4HGM - chains A and B; structure by X-ray diffraction, 2.34 A resolution.

# Chain A
Protein: Shark V-NAR
From: Squalus acanthias
Sequence (112 residues; numbered 1 to 112; the number before each row is that of its first residue):
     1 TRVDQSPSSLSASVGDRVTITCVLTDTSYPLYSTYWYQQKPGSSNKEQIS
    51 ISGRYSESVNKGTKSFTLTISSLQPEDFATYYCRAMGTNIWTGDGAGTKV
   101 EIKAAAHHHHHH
Not modelled in the structure: 104-112
Cystine bridges: Cys22-Cys83
Reported in the primary citation:
  - contacts within the chain: Val3-Ala85 (hydrophobic contact), Val3-Trp91 (hydrophobic contact), Tyr32-Lys61 (hydrogen bond), Asn60-Thr63

# Chain B
Protein: Serum albumin
From: Homo sapiens
UniProt: P02768 (ALBU_HUMAN); residues 1-585 here correspond to UniProt positions 25-609 (UniProt number = residue number + 24)
Sequence (585 residues; numbered 1 to 585; the number before each row is that of its first residue):
     1 DAHKSEVAHRFKDLGEENFKALVLIAFAQYLQQCPFEDHVKLVNEVTEFA
    51 KTCVADESAENCDKSLHTLFGDKLCTVATLRETYGEMADCCAKQEPERNE
   101 CFLQHKDDNPNLPRLVRPEVDVMCTAFHDNEETFLKKYLYEIARRHPYFY
   151 APELLFFAKRYKAAFTECCQAADKAACLLPKLDELRDEGKASSAKQRLKC
   201 ASLQKFGERAFKAWAVARLSQRFPKAEFAEVSKLVTDLTKVHTECCHGDL
   251 LECADDRADLAKYICENQDSISSKLKECCEKPLLEKSHCIAEVENDEMPA
   301 DLPSLAADFVESKDVCKNYAEAKDVFLGMFLYEYARRHPDYSVVLLLRLA
   351 KTYETTLEKCCAAADPHECYAKVFDEFKPLVEEPQNLIKQNCELFEQLGE
   401 YKFQNALLVRYTKKVPQVSTPTLVEVSRNLGKVGSKCCKHPEAKRMPCAE
   451 DYLSVVLNQLCVLHEKTPVSDRVTKCCTESLVNRRPCFSALEVDETYVPK
   501 EFNAETFTFHADICTLSEKERQIKKQTALVELVKHKPKATKEQLKAVMDD
   551 FAAFVEKCCKADDKETCFAEEGKKLVAASQAALGL
Not modelled in the structure: 1-3, 79-85, 402-403, 478-479, 493-585
Curated features (UniProtKB/Swiss-Prot):
  - binding site (Cu cation): His3
  - binding site (Ca(2+)): Glu6, Asp13, Glu244, Asp249, Glu252, Asp255, Asp259
  - binding site (Zn(2+)): His67, His247, Asp249
  - binding site ((4Z,15Z)-bilirubin IXalpha): Lys240
  - site: Lys4 (Not glycated), Lys20 (Not glycated), Lys41 (Not glycated), Lys64 (Not glycated), Lys73 (Not glycated), Lys93 (Not glycated), Lys106 (Not glycated), Lys136 (Not glycated), Lys159 (Not glycated), Lys174 (Not glycated), Lys181 (Not glycated), Lys190 (Not glycated), Lys195 (Not glycated), Lys199 (Aspirin-acetylated lysine), Lys205 (Not glycated), Lys212 (Not glycated), Lys240 (Not glycated), Lys262 (Not glycated), Lys274 (Not glycated), Lys286 (Not glycated) and 18 more in UniProt
  - modified residue: Ser5 (Phosphoserine), Ser58 (Phosphoserine), Ser65 (Phosphoserine), Thr83 (Phosphothreonine), Lys205 (N6-succinyllysine), Ser273 (Phosphoserine), Ser419 (Phosphoserine), Thr420 (Phosphothreonine), Thr422 (Phosphothreonine), Lys436 (N6-succinyllysine), Ser489 (Phosphoserine), Lys519 (N6-succinyllysine), Lys534 (N6-methyllysine), Lys564 (N6-succinyllysine)
  - glycosylation: Lys12 (N-linked (Glc) (glycation) lysine), Lys51 (N-linked (Glc) (glycation) lysine), Lys137 (N-linked (Glc) (glycation) lysine), Lys162 (N-linked (Glc) (glycation) lysine), Lys199 (N-linked (Glc) (glycation) lysine), Lys225 (N-linked (Glc) (glycation) lysine), Lys233 (N-linked (Glc) (glycation) lysine), Lys276 (N-linked (Glc) (glycation) lysine), Lys281 (N-linked (Glc) (glycation) lysine), Lys313 (N-linked (Glc) (glycation) lysine), Lys317 (N-linked (Glc) (glycation) lysine), Asn318 (N-linked (GlcNAc...) asparagine), Lys323 (N-linked (Glc) (glycation) lysine), Lys351 (N-linked (Glc) (glycation) lysine), Lys378 (N-linked (Glc) (glycation) lysine), Lys413 (N-linked (Glc) (glycation) lysine), Lys439 (N-linked (Glc) (glycation) lysine), Lys444 (N-linked (Glc) (glycation) lysine), Asp494 (N-linked (GlcNAc...) asparagine), Lys525 (N-linked (Glc) (glycation) lysine) and 4 more in UniProt
Cystine bridges: Cys53-Cys62, Cys75-Cys91, Cys90-Cys101, Cys124-Cys169, Cys168-Cys177, Cys200-Cys246, Cys245-Cys253, Cys265-Cys279, Cys278-Cys289, Cys316-Cys361, Cys360-Cys369, Cys392-Cys438, Cys437-Cys448, Cys461-Cys477, Cys476-Cys487
Small-molecule neighbours: acetyl group (ACE): Ala26, Leu66, Phe70, Gly248, Asp249, Leu250, Leu251, Glu252
Reported in the primary citation:
  - specificity-determining residues: Ser232, Ser270
  - specificity-determining residues: Ala229, Asp269, Val325 (proposed by the authors, not directly observed)

# Chain A / chain B interface
Pairs across the interface (31; chain A residue first):
  Tyr32(A) - Ala322(B)  hydrophobic
  Tyr32(A) - Val325(B)  hydrophobic
  Tyr35(A) - Ala229(B)
  Ser44(A) - Glu266(B)
  Asn45(A) - Asp269(B)
  Lys46(A) - Glu230(B)  salt bridge
  Lys46(A) - Tyr263(B)
  Lys46(A) - Asn267(B)
  Lys46(A) - Ser270(B)
  Arg84(A) - Ala229(B)
  Arg84(A) - Glu230(B)  salt bridge
  Arg84(A) - Lys233(B)
  Arg84(A) - Tyr263(B)  hydrogen bond
  Met86(A) - Phe228(B)  hydrophobic
  Met86(A) - Ser232(B)
  Gly87(A) - Val325(B)
  Thr88(A) - Asp324(B)
  Thr88(A) - Val325(B)
  Asn89(A) - Asp324(B)
  Ile90(A) - Phe228(B)  hydrophobic
  Ile90(A) - Ser232(B)  hydrogen bond (backbone-side chain)
  Ile90(A) - Thr236(B)
  Ile90(A) - Asp324(B)
  Trp91(A) - Lys212(B)
  Trp91(A) - Thr236(B)
  Thr92(A) - Ala229(B)
  Thr92(A) - Ser232(B)  hydrogen bond
  Thr92(A) - Lys233(B)
  Thr92(A) - Thr236(B)  hydrogen bond (backbone-side chain)
  Asp94(A) - Lys233(B)
  Asp94(A) - Tyr263(B)
Also at the interface, not in a pair above, chain A (17 interface residues in all): Tyr37, Gln48, Gly93
Also at the interface, not in a pair above, chain B (20 interface residues in all): Val216, Glu227, Asn318, Glu321, Gly328
From the paper, about this interface:
  - interface residues, chain A: Tyr32(A), Tyr35(A), Tyr37(A), Ser44(A), Asn45(A), Lys46(A), Gln48(A), Arg84(A), Met86(A), Gly87(A), Thr88(A), Asn89(A), Ile90(A), Trp91(A), Thr92(A), Gly93(A), Asp94(A)
  - interface residues, chain B: Ala229(B), Ser232(B), Ser270(B), Val325(B)

# In short
Chain A and chain B form an interface of 17 and 20 residues respectively; the contacts include 4 hydrogen
bonds and 2 salt bridges. Among the polar pairs are Lys46(A)-Glu230(B), Arg84(A)-Glu230(B) and
Arg84(A)-Tyr263(B). The paper reports interface residues Tyr32(A), Tyr35(A) and Ala229(B) among others;
specificity determinants Ser232(B), Ser270(B) and Ala229(B) among others.
Here chain A is Shark V-NAR (Squalus acanthias) and chain B is Serum albumin (Homo sapiens). Entry 4HGM (Shark
IgNAR Variable Domain) was determined by X-ray diffraction, deposited together with 4HGK.
